Entry 2APG (X-ray diffraction, 1.90 A resolution); this record covers chain A.

Chain A:
Name: tryptophan halogenase PrnA
Source organism: Pseudomonas fluorescens
UniProt: P95480 (P95480_PSEFL); residues 1-538 here = UniProt positions 1-538
Sequence (538 residues; row label = number of the first residue in the row):
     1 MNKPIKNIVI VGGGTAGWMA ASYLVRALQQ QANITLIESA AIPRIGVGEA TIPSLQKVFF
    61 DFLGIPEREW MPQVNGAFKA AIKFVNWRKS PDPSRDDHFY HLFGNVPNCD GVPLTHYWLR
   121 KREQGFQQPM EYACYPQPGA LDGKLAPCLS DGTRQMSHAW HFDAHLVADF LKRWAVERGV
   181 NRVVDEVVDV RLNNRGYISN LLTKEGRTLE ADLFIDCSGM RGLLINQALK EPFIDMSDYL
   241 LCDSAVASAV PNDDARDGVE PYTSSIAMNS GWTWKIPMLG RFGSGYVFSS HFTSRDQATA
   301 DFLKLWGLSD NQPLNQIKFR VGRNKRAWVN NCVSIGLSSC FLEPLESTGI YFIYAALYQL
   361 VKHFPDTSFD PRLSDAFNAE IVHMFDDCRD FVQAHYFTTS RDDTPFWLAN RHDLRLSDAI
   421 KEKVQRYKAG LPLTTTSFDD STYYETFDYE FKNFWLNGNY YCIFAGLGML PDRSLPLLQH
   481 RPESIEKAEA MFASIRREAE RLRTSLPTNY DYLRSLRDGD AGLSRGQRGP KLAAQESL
Disordered / not traced: 1, 519-538
UniProt features mapped onto this chain:
  - active site: K79
  - binding site (FAD): G13, T15, A16, S39, I42, I45, E49, A50, V187, L337, I350
  - binding site (7-chloro-L-tryptophan): K79, E346, Y443, Y444, E450, F454
  - binding site (L-tryptophan): E346, Y443, Y444, E450, F454
  - binding site (chloride): T348, G349
  - site: K79 (Role in guiding and activating HOCl), E346 (Important for activity)
  - mutagenesis: K79 (K79A: Loss of halogenase activity), W272 (W272A: No change in halogenase activity; W272F: No change in halogenase activity), W274 (W274A: No change in halogenase activity; W274F: No change in halogenase activity), E346 (E346D: Loss of halogenase activity; E346Q: The catalytic efficiency decreases by about two orders of magnitude, however the binding affinity is unchanged), S347 (S347A: Does not completely abolish halogenase activity)
Residues lining bound ligands: FAD (flavin-adenine dinucleotide): V11, G12, G13, G14, T15, A16, G17, I37, E38, S39, I42, P43, R44, I45, V47, E49, A50, T51, A164, D185, E186, V187, C217, S218, G219, M220, R221, L223, A245, W274, I276, I317, I335, G336, L337, S338, F341, P344, S347, G349, I350, I353

Overview:
Ligands of chain A: flavin-adenine dinucleotide. From UniProt: active-site residue K79, 11 FAD-binding
residues, 6 residues binding 7-chloro-L-tryptophan and 5 L-tryptophan-binding residues.
Chain A is tryptophan halogenase PrnA (Pseudomonas fluorescens); the structure, The structure of tryptophan
7-halogenase (PrnA)suggests a mechanism for regioselective chlorination, was determined by X-ray diffraction
together with 2AQJ, 2AR8 and 2ARD from the same study.
